2VVP - chains A and B; structure by X-ray diffraction, 1.65 A resolution.

Chain A (and B):
Name: Ribose-5-phosphate isomerase B
Organism: Mycobacterium tuberculosis
Notes: EC 5.3.1.6; chain B of this document is another copy of the same molecule, construct and numbering; everything in this record applies to it too
UniProtKB: Q79FD7 (RPIB_MYCTU); residues 1-162 here = UniProt positions 1-162
Sequence (162 residues; row label = number of the first residue in the row):
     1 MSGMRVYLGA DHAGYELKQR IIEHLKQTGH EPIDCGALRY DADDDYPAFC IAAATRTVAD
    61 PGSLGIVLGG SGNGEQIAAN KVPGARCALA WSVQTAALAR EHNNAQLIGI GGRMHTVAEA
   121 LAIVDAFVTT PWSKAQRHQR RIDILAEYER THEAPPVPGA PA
Disordered / not traced: 1-2, 160-162 (chain B: 1, 159-162)
Residues lining bound ligands:
  - ribulose-5-phosphate / 5-O-phosphono-D-ribose, molecule 1: Asp-11, His-12, Ala-13, Tyr-46, Gly-69, Gly-70, Ser-71, Gly-72, Asn-73, Gly-74, Glu-75, Arg-113
  - ribulose-5-phosphate / 5-O-phosphono-D-ribose, molecule 2: His-102, Asn-103, Arg-137, His-138, Arg-141
Reported in the primary citation:
  - catalytic residues: Glu-75, His-102
  - conformationally variable residues (side-chain flip): Glu-75, Arg-113
  - binding site for 5-O-phosphono-D-ribose: Asp-11, His-102, Arg-113
  - catalytic residues: Gly-70 to Gly-74 (citing earlier work)
  - specificity-determining residues: Asp-43, Gln-94 (proposed by the authors, not directly observed)
  - binding site for ribulose-5-phosphate: His-102

How chain A and chain B interact:
Pairs across the interface (96; chain A residue first):
  His-12(A) / Arg-141(B)
  Asp-43(A) / Arg-140(B)  hydrogen bond (backbone-side chain)
  Asp-43(A) / Arg-141(B)  hydrogen bond (backbone-side chain)
  Asp-44(A) / Arg-141(B)  hydrogen bond (backbone-side chain)
  Asp-45(A) / Arg-140(B)  salt bridge
  Asp-45(A) / Arg-141(B)  salt bridge
  Asp-45(A) / Ile-144(B)
  Tyr-46(A) / Asn-103(B)
  Tyr-46(A) / Arg-141(B)
  Pro-47(A) / Arg-141(B)
  Pro-47(A) / Ile-144(B)  hydrophobic
  Ala-48(A) / Pro-155(B)
  Ala-48(A) / Pro-156(B)
  Ala-48(A) / Val-157(B)
  Phe-49(A) / Val-157(B)  hydrophobic
  Phe-49(A) / Pro-158(B)
  Ile-51(A) / Leu-145(B)  hydrophobic
  Ile-51(A) / Tyr-148(B)  hydrophobic
  Ile-51(A) / Ala-154(B)  hydrophobic
  Ile-51(A) / Pro-155(B)
  Asn-73(A) / Ala-88(B)
  Asn-73(A) / Leu-89(B)  hydrogen bond (side chain-backbone)
  Asn-73(A) / Asn-103(B)
  Gly-74(A) / Asn-103(B)
  Gln-76(A) / Gln-76(B)
  Gln-76(A) / Asn-80(B)  hydrogen bond
  Gln-76(A) / Cys-87(B)  hydrogen bond (side chain-backbone)
  Gln-76(A) / Ala-88(B)
  Gln-76(A) / Leu-89(B)
  Ile-77(A) / Asn-80(B)
  Ile-77(A) / Cys-87(B)
  Ile-77(A) / Ala-88(B)
  Ile-77(A) / Leu-145(B)  hydrophobic
  Ala-78(A) / Leu-145(B)  hydrophobic
  Asn-80(A) / Gln-76(B)  hydrogen bond
  Asn-80(A) / Ile-77(B)
  Asn-80(A) / Asn-80(B)
  Asn-80(A) / Lys-81(B)  hydrogen bond (backbone-side chain)
  Lys-81(A) / Asn-80(B)  hydrogen bond (side chain-backbone)
  Lys-81(A) / Val-82(B)  hydrogen bond (side chain-backbone)
  Lys-81(A) / Ala-85(B)  hydrogen bond (side chain-backbone)
  Lys-81(A) / Tyr-148(B)
  Lys-81(A) / Glu-149(B)  salt bridge
  Lys-81(A) / His-152(B)
  Val-82(A) / Lys-81(B)  hydrogen bond (backbone-side chain)
  Val-82(A) / Tyr-148(B)
  Pro-83(A) / Tyr-148(B)
  Pro-83(A) / His-152(B)
  Ala-85(A) / Lys-81(B)  hydrogen bond (backbone-side chain)
  Cys-87(A) / Gln-76(B)  hydrogen bond (backbone-side chain)
  Cys-87(A) / Ile-77(B)
  Ala-88(A) / Asn-73(B)
  Ala-88(A) / Gln-76(B)
  Leu-89(A) / Asn-73(B)  hydrogen bond (backbone-side chain)
  Leu-89(A) / Gln-76(B)
  Leu-89(A) / Leu-89(B)
  Leu-89(A) / Trp-91(B)
  Trp-91(A) / Leu-89(B)
  Trp-91(A) / Trp-91(B)  hydrophobic
  Trp-91(A) / Met-114(B)  hydrophobic
  Gln-94(A) / Met-114(B)  hydrogen bond
  Thr-95(A) / Met-114(B)
  Leu-98(A) / Met-114(B)  hydrophobic
  Asn-103(A) / Tyr-46(B)
  Asn-103(A) / Asn-73(B)
  Asn-103(A) / Gly-74(B)
  Met-114(A) / Trp-91(B)  hydrophobic
  Met-114(A) / Gln-94(B)
  Met-114(A) / Leu-98(B)  hydrophobic
  Arg-140(A) / Asp-43(B)  hydrogen bond (side chain-backbone)
  Arg-140(A) / Asp-45(B)  salt bridge
  Arg-141(A) / His-12(B)
  Arg-141(A) / Asp-43(B)  hydrogen bond (side chain-backbone)
  Arg-141(A) / Asp-44(B)  hydrogen bond (side chain-backbone)
  Arg-141(A) / Asp-45(B)  salt bridge
  Arg-141(A) / Tyr-46(B)
  Arg-141(A) / Pro-47(B)
  Ile-144(A) / Asp-45(B)
  Ile-144(A) / Pro-47(B)  hydrophobic
  Leu-145(A) / Ile-77(B)  hydrophobic
  Leu-145(A) / Ala-78(B)  hydrophobic
  Leu-145(A) / Lys-81(B)
  Tyr-148(A) / Ile-51(B)  hydrophobic
  Tyr-148(A) / Lys-81(B)
  Tyr-148(A) / Val-82(B)
  Tyr-148(A) / Pro-83(B)
  Glu-149(A) / Lys-81(B)  salt bridge
  His-152(A) / Pro-83(B)
  Ala-154(A) / Ile-51(B)  hydrophobic
  Pro-155(A) / Ala-48(B)
  Pro-155(A) / Ile-51(B)
  Pro-156(A) / Ala-48(B)
  Val-157(A) / Cys-35(B)
  Val-157(A) / Ala-48(B)
  Val-157(A) / Phe-49(B)  hydrophobic
  Pro-158(A) / Phe-49(B)
Other interface residues (no listed pair), chain A (49 interface residues in all): Cys-35, Ala-52, Thr-55, Ser-71, Gly-84, Arg-86, His-102, Arg-113, His-115
Other interface residues (no listed pair), chain B (49 interface residues in all): Ala-52, Thr-55, Ser-71, Gly-84, Arg-86, Thr-95, His-102, Arg-113, His-115

Summary:
Chain A and chain B each contribute 49 residues to their interface; the contacts include 19 hydrogen bonds and
6 salt bridges. Polar pairs include Asp-45(A)/Arg-140(B), Asp-45(A)/Arg-141(B) and Lys-81(A)/Glu-149(B). Bound
to chain A: ribulose-5-phosphate / 5-O-phosphono-D-ribose. The paper reports catalytic residues Glu-75(A),
His-102(A) and Gly-70(A); a binding site for 5-O-phosphono-D-ribose at Asp-11(A), His-102(A) and Arg-113(A).
Chain A and chain B are both Ribose-5-phosphate isomerase B (Mycobacterium tuberculosis); the structure,
Crystal structure of Mycobacterium tuberculosis ribose-5-phosphate isomerase B in complex with its substrates
ribose 5-phosphate and ..., was determined by X-ray diffraction, deposited together with 2VVR and 2VVQ.
